7PY3 - chains D and E of the 9 polymer chains in the assembly; structure by electron microscopy, 3.80 A resolution.

Chain D:
Name: DNA-directed RNA polymerase subunit beta'
Organism: Escherichia coli
Notes: EC 2.7.7.6
UniProtKB: P0A8T8 (RPOC_ECO57); residue numbers follow UniProt; this construct covers 1-1407
Chain sequence (1407 residues; row label = number of the first residue in the row):
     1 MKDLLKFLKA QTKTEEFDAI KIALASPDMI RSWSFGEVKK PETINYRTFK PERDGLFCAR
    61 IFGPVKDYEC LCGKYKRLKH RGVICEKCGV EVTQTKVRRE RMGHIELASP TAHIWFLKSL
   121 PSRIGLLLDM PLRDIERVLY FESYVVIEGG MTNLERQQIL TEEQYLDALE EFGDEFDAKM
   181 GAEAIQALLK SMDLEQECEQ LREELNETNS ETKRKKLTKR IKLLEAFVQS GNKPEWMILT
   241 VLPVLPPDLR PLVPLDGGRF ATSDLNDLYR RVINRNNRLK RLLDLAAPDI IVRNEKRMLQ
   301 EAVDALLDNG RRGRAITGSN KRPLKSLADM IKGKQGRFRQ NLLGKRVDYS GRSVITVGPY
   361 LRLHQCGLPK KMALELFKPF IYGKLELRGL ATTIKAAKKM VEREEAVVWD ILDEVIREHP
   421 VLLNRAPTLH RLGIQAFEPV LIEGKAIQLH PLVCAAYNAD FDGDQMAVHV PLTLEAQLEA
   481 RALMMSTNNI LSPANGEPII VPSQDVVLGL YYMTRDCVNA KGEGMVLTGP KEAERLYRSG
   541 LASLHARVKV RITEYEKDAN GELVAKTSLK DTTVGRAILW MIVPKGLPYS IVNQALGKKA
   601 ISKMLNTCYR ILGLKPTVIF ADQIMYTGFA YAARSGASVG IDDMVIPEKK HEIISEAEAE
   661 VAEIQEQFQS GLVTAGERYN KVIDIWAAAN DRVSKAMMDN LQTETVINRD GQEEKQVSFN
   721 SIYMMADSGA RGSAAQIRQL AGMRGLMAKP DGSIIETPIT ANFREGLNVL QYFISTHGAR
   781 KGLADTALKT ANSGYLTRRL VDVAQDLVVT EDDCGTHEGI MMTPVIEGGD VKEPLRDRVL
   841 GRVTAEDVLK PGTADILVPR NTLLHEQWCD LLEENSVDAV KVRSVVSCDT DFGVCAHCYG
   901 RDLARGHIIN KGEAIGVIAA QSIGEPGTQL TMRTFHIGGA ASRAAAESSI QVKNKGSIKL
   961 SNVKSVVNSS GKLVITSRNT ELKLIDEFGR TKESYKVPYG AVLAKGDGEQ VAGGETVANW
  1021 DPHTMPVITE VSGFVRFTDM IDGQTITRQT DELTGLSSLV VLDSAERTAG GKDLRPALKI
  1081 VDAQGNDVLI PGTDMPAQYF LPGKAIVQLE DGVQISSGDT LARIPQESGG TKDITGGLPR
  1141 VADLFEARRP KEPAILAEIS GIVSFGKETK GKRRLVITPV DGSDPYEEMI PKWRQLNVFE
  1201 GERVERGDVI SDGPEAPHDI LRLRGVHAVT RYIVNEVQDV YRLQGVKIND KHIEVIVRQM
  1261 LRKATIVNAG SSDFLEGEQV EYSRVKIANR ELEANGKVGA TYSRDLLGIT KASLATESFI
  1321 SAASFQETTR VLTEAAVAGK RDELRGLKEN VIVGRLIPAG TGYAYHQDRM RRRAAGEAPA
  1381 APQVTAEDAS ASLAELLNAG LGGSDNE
Unresolved in the structure: 1-15, 932-947, 1127-1136, 1376-1407
Metal / ion sites: Zn2+ site 1: Cys-70, Cys-72, Cys-88; Mg2+: Asp-460, Asp-462, Asp-464 (shared with 1 residue of chain R); Zn2+ site 2: Cys-888, Cys-895, Cys-898
Swiss-Prot annotation at these positions:
  - binding site (Zn(2+)): Cys-70, Cys-72, Cys-85, Cys-88, Cys-814, Cys-888, Cys-895, Cys-898
  - binding site (Mg(2+)): Asp-460, Asp-462, Asp-464
  - modified residue: Lys-972 (N6-acetyllysine)

Chain E:
Name: DNA-directed RNA polymerase subunit omega
Organism: Escherichia coli
Notes: EC 2.7.7.6
UniProtKB: P0A800 (RPOZ_ECOLI); residue numbers follow UniProt; this construct covers 1-91
Chain sequence (91 residues; row label = number of the first residue in the row):
     1 MARVTVQDAV EKIGNRFDLV LVAARRARQM QVGGKDPLVP EENDKTTVIA LREIEEGLIN
    61 NQILDVRERQ EQQEQEAAEL QAVTAIAEGR R
Unresolved in the structure: 1

How chain D and chain E interact:
Contacting residue pairs - 35 pairs, chain D then chain E:
  His-364(D) with Val-4(E)
  Val-415(D) with Lys-45(E)
  Arg-417(D) with Asn-43(E), hydrogen bond (side chain-backbone); Asp-44(E), salt bridge
  Glu-418(D) with Ala-2(E); Asp-44(E)
  His-419(D) with Lys-45(E)
  Leu-474(D) with Ala-27(E); Arg-28(E); Gln-31(E)
  Glu-475(D) with Ala-24(E); Arg-28(E), salt bridge
  Gln-477(D) with Thr-47(E), hydrogen bond
  Leu-478(D) with Ala-23(E); Ala-24(E); Thr-47(E); Leu-51(E), hydrophobic
  Glu-479(D) with Val-20(E)
  Arg-481(D) with Val-6(E)
  Ala-482(D) with Val-6(E), hydrophobic; Arg-16(E), hydrogen bond (backbone-side chain); Val-20(E), hydrophobic
  Thr-487(D) with Val-4(E), hydrogen bond (side chain-backbone)
  Asn-488(D) with Val-6(E)
  Leu-614(D) with Thr-5(E); Gln-7(E)
  Lys-615(D) with Thr-5(E)
  Arg-905(D) with Arg-16(E)
  Asn-910(D) with Asn-15(E)
  Gly-912(D) with Phe-17(E)
  Glu-913(D) with Phe-17(E)
  Gly-1360(D) with Phe-17(E)
  Thr-1361(D) with Phe-17(E); Leu-21(E)
  Ala-1364(D) with Leu-21(E), hydrophobic
Also at the interface, not in a pair above, chain D (26 interface residues in all): Arg-362, Leu-483, Met-485
Also at the interface, not in a pair above, chain E (23 interface residues in all): Arg-3, Asp-8, Val-48

Overview:
The interface between chain D and chain E involves 26 residues on one side and 23 on the other, with 4
hydrogen bonds and 2 salt bridges. Polar pairs include Arg-417(D)/Asp-44(E), Glu-475(D)/Arg-28(E) and
Arg-417(D)/Asn-43(E).
Here chain D is DNA-directed RNA polymerase subunit beta' and chain E is DNA-directed RNA polymerase subunit
omega, both from Escherichia coli. Entry 7PY3 (CryoEM structure of E.coli RNA polymerase elongation complex
bound to NusA (the consensus NusA-EC)) was determined by electron microscopy, deposited together with 7PY0,
7PY1, 7PY5, 7PY6, 7PY7, 7PY8 and 4 further entries.
